PDB entry 9IHF | electron microscopy, 3.16 A resolution | chains E and J of the 16 polymer chains in the assembly

[Chain E]
Name: Histone H3.2
Organism: Xenopus laevis
UniProtKB: P84233 (H32_XENLA); residues 37-135 here correspond to UniProt positions 38-136 (UniProt number = residue number + 1)
Chain sequence (99 residues; numbered 37 to 135; the number before each row is that of its first residue):
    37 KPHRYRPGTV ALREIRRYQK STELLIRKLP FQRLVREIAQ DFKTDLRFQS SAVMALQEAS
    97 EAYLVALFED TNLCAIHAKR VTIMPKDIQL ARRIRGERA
Unresolved in the structure: 37-38, 134-135
Differences from the reference sequence: conflict Ala102 (Gly103 in P84233)
Swiss-Prot annotation at these positions:
  - modified residue: Lys37 (N6-methyllysine), Tyr41 (Phosphotyrosine), Lys56 (N6,N6,N6-trimethyllysine), Ser57 (Phosphoserine), Lys64 (N6-(2-hydroxyisobutyryl)lysine), Lys79 (N6,N6,N6-trimethyllysine), Thr80 (Phosphothreonine), Ser86 (Phosphoserine), Thr107 (Phosphothreonine), Lys115 (N6-acetyllysine), Lys122 (N6-(2-hydroxyisobutyryl)lysine)
  - lipidation: Cys110 (S-palmitoyl cysteine)

[Chain J]
Molecule: Widom-601 DNA
Sequence (147 nucleotides; row label = number of the first residue in the row; numbers below 1 keep their minus sign (DA-73 is residue -73)):
   -73 ATCGAGAATC CCGGTGCCGA GGCCGCTCAA TTGGTCGTAG ACAGCTCTAG CACCGCTTAA
   -13 ACGCACGTAC GCGCTGTCCC CCGCGTTTTA ACCGCCAAGG GGATTACTCC CTAGTCTCCA
    47 GGCACGTGTC AGATATATAC ATCCGAT
Unresolved in the structure: -73 to -61, 73

[Interface between chain E and chain J]
Contacting residue pairs (21; chain E residue first):
  His39(E) - DC70(J)  sugar contact
  Tyr41(E) - DC69(J)  phosphate contact
  Tyr41(E) - DC70(J)  sugar contact
  Arg42(E) - DA-5(J)  salt bridge to the phosphate
  Arg42(E) - DC70(J)  salt bridge to the phosphate
  Thr45(E) - DC70(J)  hydrogen bond to the phosphate
  Arg63(E) - DA-14(J)  hydrogen bond to the phosphate
  Arg63(E) - DA-13(J)  salt bridge to the phosphate
  Arg72(E) - DC-23(J)  salt bridge to the phosphate
  Arg83(E) - DG-24(J)  base contact
  Arg83(E) - DC-23(J)  phosphate contact
  Phe84(E) - DG-24(J)  sugar contact
  Phe84(E) - DC-23(J)  hydrogen bond to the phosphate
  Gln85(E) - DG-24(J)  phosphate contact
  Ser86(E) - DG-24(J)  phosphate contact
  Arg116(E) - DG-3(J)  phosphate contact
  Arg116(E) - DC-2(J)  phosphate contact
  Val117(E) - DG-3(J)  hydrogen bond to the phosphate
  Thr118(E) - DG-3(J)  hydrogen bond to the phosphate
  Met120(E) - DG-3(J)  phosphate contact
  Met120(E) - DC-2(J)  phosphate contact
Other interface residues (no listed pair), chain E (15 interface residues in all): Arg40
Other interface residues (no listed pair), chain J (11 interface residues in all): DC-4, DG71

[Summary]
Chain E and chain J form an interface of 15 and 11 residues respectively, with 5 hydrogen bonds and 4 salt
bridges. Among the polar pairs are Thr45(E)-DC70(J), Arg63(E)-DA-14(J) and Phe84(E)-DC-23(J).
Here chain E is Histone H3.2 (Xenopus laevis) and chain J is Widom-601 DNA. Entry 9IHF (Nucleosome core
particle bound by one monomer and one dimer of of DTT-reduced native myeloperoxidase) was determined by
electron microscopy together with 9GEN, 9GEO, 9GEP, 9GEQ, 9GER, 9IHD and 9IHE from the same study.
